Entry 6NNF (X-ray diffraction, 2.76 A resolution); this record covers chains G and L of the 8 polymer chains in the assembly.

[Chain G]
Protein: Envelope glycoprotein gp120
Source organism: Human immunodeficiency virus 1
Notes: fragment: gp120
UniProt: Q2N0S6 (Q2N0S6_9HIV1); the construct lacks a stretch of the UniProt sequence and is renumbered around it, so the offset changes along the chain: 31-137 = UniProt 30-136; 146-185 = UniProt 137-176; 189-309 = UniProt 188-308; 312-321 = UniProt 309-318; 2 more segments
Chain sequence (481 residues; each row starts with the number of its first residue; note: 14 numbers in that range are skipped by the numbering (no residue carries them; nothing is unmodelled there); a row labelled like 185A-185K holds insertion residues (185A, then the next letters in order)):
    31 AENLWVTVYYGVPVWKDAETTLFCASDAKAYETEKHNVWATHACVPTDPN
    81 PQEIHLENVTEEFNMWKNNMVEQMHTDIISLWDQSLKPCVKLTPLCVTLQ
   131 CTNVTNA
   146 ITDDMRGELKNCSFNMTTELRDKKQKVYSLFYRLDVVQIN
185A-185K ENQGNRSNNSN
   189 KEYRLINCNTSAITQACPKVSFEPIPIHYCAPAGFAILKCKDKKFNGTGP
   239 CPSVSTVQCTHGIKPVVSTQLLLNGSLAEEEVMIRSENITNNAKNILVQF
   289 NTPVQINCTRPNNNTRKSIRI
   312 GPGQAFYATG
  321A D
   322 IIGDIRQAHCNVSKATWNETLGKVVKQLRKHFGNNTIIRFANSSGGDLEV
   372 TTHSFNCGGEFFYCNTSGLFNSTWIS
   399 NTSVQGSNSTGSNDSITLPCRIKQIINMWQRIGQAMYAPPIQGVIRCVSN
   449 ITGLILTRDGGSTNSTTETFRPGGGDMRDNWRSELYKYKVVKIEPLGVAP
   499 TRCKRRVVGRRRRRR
Disordered / not traced: 31, 58-66, 146-150, 185A-185K, 399-410, 458-461, 506-513
Disulfide bonds: Cys54-Cys74, Cys119-Cys205, Cys126-Cys196, Cys131-Cys157, Cys218-Cys247, Cys228-Cys239, Cys296-Cys331, Cys378-Cys445, Cys385-Cys418
Glycans and other covalent adducts: glycan linked to Asn88, Asn332; N-acetylglucosamine (NAG) linked to Asn133, Asn156, Asn160, Asn197, Asn234, Asn262, Asn276, Asn295, Asn301, Asn363, Asn386, Asn448
Differences from the reference sequence: engineered mutation Ala137 (Asn136 in Q2N0S6), Asn332 (Thr330 in Q2N0S6), Cys501 (Ala498 in Q2N0S6); expression tag (509-513)

[Chain L]
Protein: 3H109L Fab light chain
Source organism: Homo sapiens
Notes: engineered mutation(s): E184M, S188M; antibody fragment or engineered binder
Chain sequence (217 residues; row label = number of the first residue in the row; a row labelled like 67A-67C holds insertion residues (67A, then the next letters in order)):
     3 SVTSYVRPLSVALGETASISCGRQALGSRAVQWYQHRPGQAPILLIYNNQ
    53 DRPSGIPERFSGTPD
67A-67C INF
    68 GTRATLTISGVEAGDEADYYCHMWDSRS
95A-95C GFS
    96 WSFGGATRLTVLGQPKAAPSVTLFPPSSEELQANKATLVCLISDFYPGAV
   146 TVAWKADSSPVKAGVETTTPSKQSNNKYAASSYLSLTPMQWKMHKSYSCQ
   196 VTHEGSTVEKTVAPTECS
Disordered / not traced: 3-5, 211-213
Disulfide bonds: Cys23-Cys88, Cys135-Cys194

[Chain G / chain L interface]
Pairs across the interface (10; chain G residue first):
  Ile322(G) with Arg94(L), hydrogen bond (backbone-side chain)
  Ile323(G) with Phe67C(L), hydrophobic
  Gly324(G) with Leu28(L); Gly29(L); Phe67C(L); Arg94(L), hydrogen bond (backbone-side chain)
  Asp325(G) with Gly29(L); Ser30(L), hydrogen bond; Ser93(L), hydrogen bond
  Ile326(G) with Arg94(L)
Interface residues without a listed pair, chain G (7 interface residues in all): Thr135, Asn136

[Summary]
Chain G and chain L form an interface of 7 and 6 residues respectively; the contacts include 4 hydrogen bonds.
Polar pairs include Ile322(G)-Arg94(L), Gly324(G)-Arg94(L) and Asp325(G)-Ser30(L). N-acetylglucosamine is
covalently linked to Asn88(G), Asn133(G), Asn156(G), Asn160(G), Asn197(G) and Asn234(G) and 8 more.
Here chain G is Envelope glycoprotein gp120 (Human immunodeficiency virus 1) and chain L is 3H109L Fab light
chain (Homo sapiens). Entry 6NNF (Crystal Structure of HIV-1 BG505 SOSIP.664 Prefusion Env Trimer Bound to
VRC01 FR3-03 scFv in Complex ...) was determined by X-ray diffraction together with 6NM6 and 6NNJ from the
same study.
